PDB entry 7AP5 | X-ray diffraction, 2.13 A resolution | chains LLL and MMM of the 16 polymer chains in the assembly

== Chain LLL ==
Name: Beta subunit of cyanobacterial protein phycoerythrin
Organism: Nostoc sp. WR13
Chain sequence (184 residues; numbered 1 to 184; the number before each row is that of its first residue):
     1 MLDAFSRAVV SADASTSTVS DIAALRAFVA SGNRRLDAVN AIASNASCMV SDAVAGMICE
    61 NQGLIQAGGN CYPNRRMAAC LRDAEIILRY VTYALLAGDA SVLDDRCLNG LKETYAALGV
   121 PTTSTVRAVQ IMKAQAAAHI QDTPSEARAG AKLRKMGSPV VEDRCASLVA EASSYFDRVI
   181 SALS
Modified residues: N70 (N-methyl asparagine; MEN)
Covalently attached groups: phycoerythrobilin (PEB) linked to C48, C59, C80, C165
Ligand contacts:
  - phycoerythrobilin (PEB), molecule 1: A30, N33, R34, L36, D37, A38, I140, Q141, D142, S158, P159, V160, V161, R164, L168
  - phycoerythrobilin (PEB), molecule 2: N45, M49, D52, A55, G56, E60, R127, I131, A134, Q135, A138, H139, T143, P144, S145, R148, A149, K152, L153, R154
  - phycoerythrobilin (PEB), molecule 3: M57, L64, N70, C71, R75, R76, A79, R82, D83, I86, Y90, R106, C107, L111, T114, Y115, L118, V120, P121, S124, T125, A128
  - phycoerythrobilin (PEB), molecule 4: I58, I65, Y72, P73, N74, M77
  - dodecaethylene glycol monomethyl ether (RWB): S47, S51, A151, K152, R154

== Chain MMM ==
Name: Alpha subunit of cyanobacterial protein phycoerythrin
Organism: Nostoc sp. WR13
Chain sequence (164 residues; each row starts with the number of its first residue):
     1 MKSVVTTVIA AADAAGRFPS SSDLESVQGS IQRAAARLEA AEKLAGNIDA VATEAYNACI
    61 KKYPYLNNAG EANSTDTFKA KCARDIKHYL RLIQYCLVVG GTGPLDEWGI AGQREVYRAL
   121 GLPTAPYVEA LSFARNRGCA PRDMSAQALT EYNALLDYAI NSLS
Covalently attached groups: phycoerythrobilin (PEB) linked to C82, C139
Ligand contacts:
  - phycoerythrobilin (PEB), molecule 1: L24, E25, Q28
  - phycoerythrobilin (PEB), molecule 2: R33, Q147, T150, E151
  - phycoerythrobilin (PEB), molecule 3: K43, L44, N47, A50, V51, E54, R137, G138, R142, D143, M144, Y152
  - phycoerythrobilin (PEB), molecule 4: C59, L66, A72, N73, F78, K81, R84, D85, I86, H88, Y89, L92, W108, V116, Y117, L120, L122, P123, P126, Y127
  - dodecaethylene glycol monomethyl ether (RWB): K62, Y63, T124, A125, V128, E129, S132, N136, I160, L163, S164

== Chain LLL / chain MMM interface ==
Contacting residue pairs (13; chain LLL residue first):
  N40(LLL) with T150(MMM); A154(MMM)
  A43(LLL) with N161(MMM), hydrogen bond (backbone-side chain)
  S44(LLL) with D157(MMM); N161(MMM), hydrogen bond (backbone-side chain)
  S47(LLL) with N161(MMM), hydrogen bond; S164(MMM)
  L153(LLL) with N136(MMM)
  R154(LLL) with S132(MMM), hydrogen bond; R135(MMM); N136(MMM), hydrogen bond
  K155(LLL) with R135(MMM), hydrogen bond (backbone-side chain)
  M156(LLL) with R135(MMM)
Interface residues without a listed pair, chain LLL (10 interface residues in all): N45, A46
Interface residues without a listed pair, chain MMM (9 interface residues in all): I160

== Summary ==
Chain LLL and chain MMM form an interface of 10 and 9 residues respectively; the contacts include 6 hydrogen
bonds. Polar contacts include A43(LLL)-N161(MMM), S44(LLL)-N161(MMM) and S47(LLL)-N161(MMM). Dodecaethylene
glycol monomethyl ether is bound between chain LLL and chain MMM. Bound to chain LLL: phycoerythrobilin.
Chain LLL is Beta subunit of cyanobacterial protein phycoerythrin and chain MMM is Alpha subunit of
cyanobacterial protein phycoerythrin, both from Nostoc sp. WR13; the structure, Crystal structure of
phycoerythrin from cyanobacterium Nostoc sp. WR13 contains multiple stacks of hexameric assemblies which ...,
was determined by X-ray diffraction.
